PDB entry 8D8K | electron microscopy, 3.13 A resolution | chains V and a of the 35 polymer chains in the assembly

Chain V:
Protein: 37S ribosomal protein PET123, mitochondrial
Organism: Saccharomyces cerevisiae
UniProtKB: P17558 (RTPT_YEAST); numbering as in UniProt (aligned over 1-318)
Amino-acid sequence (318 residues; row label = number of the first residue in the row):
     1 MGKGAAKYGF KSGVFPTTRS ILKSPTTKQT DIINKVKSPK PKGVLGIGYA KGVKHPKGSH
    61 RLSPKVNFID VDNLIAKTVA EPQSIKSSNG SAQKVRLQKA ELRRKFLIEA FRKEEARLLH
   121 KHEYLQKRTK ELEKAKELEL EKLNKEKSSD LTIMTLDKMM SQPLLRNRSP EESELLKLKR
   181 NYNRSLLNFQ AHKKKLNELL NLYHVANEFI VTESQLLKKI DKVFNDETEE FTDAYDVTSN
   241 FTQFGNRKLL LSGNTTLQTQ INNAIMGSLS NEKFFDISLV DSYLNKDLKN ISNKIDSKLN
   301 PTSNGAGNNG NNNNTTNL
Not modelled in the structure: 1, 235-318

Chain a:
Molecule: 15S ribosomal RNA
Organism: Saccharomyces cerevisiae
Sequence (1713 nucleotides; each row starts with the number of its first residue; numbers below 1 keep their minus sign (U-63 is residue -63)):
   -63 UUUUAUAUAA UAAUAAUAAU AUAUAUAUAU AUAUAUUAUU AUAUUAGUUA UAUAAUAAGG
    -3 AAAAGUAAAA AAUUUAUAAG AAUAUGAUGU UGGUUCAGAU UAAGCGCUAA AUAAGGACAU
    57 GACACAUGCG AAUCAUACGU UUAUUAUUGA UAAGAUAAUA AAUAUGUGGU GUAAACGUGA
   117 GUAAUUUUAU UAGGAAUUAA UGAACUAUAG AAUAAGCUAA AUACUUAAUA UAUUAUUAUA
   177 UAAAAAUAAU UUAUAUAAUA AAAAGGAUAU AUAUAUAAUA UAUAUUUAUC UAUAGUCAAG
   237 CCAAUAAUGG UUUAGGUAGU AGGUUUAUUA AGAGUUAAAC CUAGCCAACG AUCCAUAAUC
   297 GAUAAUGAAA GUUAGAACGA UCACGUUGAC UCUGAAAUAU AGUCAAUAUC UAUAAGAUAC
   357 AGCAGUGAGG AAUAUUGGAC AAUGAUCGAA AGAUUGAUCC AGUUACUUAU UAGGAUGAUA
   417 UAUAAAAAUA UUUUAUUUUA UUUAUAAAUA UUAAAUAUUU AUAAUAAUAA UAAUAAUAAU
   477 AUAUAUAUAU AAAUUGAUUA AAAAUAAAAU CCAUAAAUAA UUAAAAUAAU GAUAUUAAUU
   537 ACCAUAUAUA UUUUUAUAUG GAUAUAUAUA UUAAUAAUAA UAUUAAUUUU AUUAUUAUUA
   597 AUAAUAUAUU UUAAUAGUCC UGACUAAUAU UUGUGCCAGC AGUCGCGGUA ACACAAAGAG
   657 GGCGAGCGUU AAUCAUAAUG GUUUAAAGGA UCCGUAGAAU GAAUUAUAUA UUAUAAUUUA
   717 GAGUUAAUAA AAUAUAAUUA AAGAAUUAUA AUAGUAAAGA UGAAAUAAUA AUAAUAAUUA
   777 UAAGACUAAU AUAUGUGAAA AUAUUAAUUA AAUAUUAACU GACAUUGAGG GAUUAAAACU
   837 AGAGUAGCGA AACGGAUUCG AUACCCGUGU AGUUCUAGUA GUAAACUAUG AAUACAAUUA
   897 UUUAUAAUAU AUAUUAUAUA UAAAUAAUAA AUGAAAAUGA AAGUAUUCCA CCUGAAGAGU
   957 ACGUUAGCAA UAAUGAAACU CAAAACAAUA GACGGUUACA GACUUAAGCA GUGGAGCAUG
  1017 UUAUUUAAUU CGAUAAUCCA CGACUAACCU UACCAUAUUU UGAAUAUUAU AAUAAUUAUU
  1077 AUAAUUAUUA UAUUACAGGC GUUACAUUGU UGUCUUUAGU UCGUGCUGCA AAGUUUUAGA
  1137 UUAAGUUCAU AAACGAACAA AACUCCAUAU AUAUAAUUUU AAUUAUAUAU AAUUUUAUAU
  1197 UAUUUAUUAA UAUAAAGAAA GGAAUUAAGA CAAAUCAUAA UGAUCCUUAU AAUAUGGGUA
  1257 AUAGACGUGC UAUAAUAAAA UGAUAAUAAA AUUAUAUAAA AUAUAUUUAA UUAUAUUUAA
  1317 UUAAUAAUAU AAAACAUUUU AAUUUUUAAU AUAUUUUUUU AUUAUAUAUU AAUAUGAAUU
  1377 AUAAUCUGAA AUUCGAUUAU AUGAAAAAAG AAUUGCUAGU AAUACGUAAA UUAGUAUGUU
  1437 ACGGUGAAUA UUCUAACUGU UUCGCACUAA UCACUCAUCA CGCGUUGAAA CAUAUUAUUA
  1497 UCUUAUUAUU UAUAUAAUAU UUUUUAAUAA AUAUUAAUAA UUAUUAAUUU AUAUUUAUUU
  1557 AUAUCAGAAA UAAUAUGAAU UAAUGCGAAG UUGAAAUACA GUUACCGUAG GGGAACCUGC
  1617 GGUGGGCUUA UAAAUAUCUU AAAUAUUCUU ACA
Not modelled in the structure: -54 to -16, 3-7, 86-88, 167-171, 211-213, 421-477, 546-549, 564-599, 705-707, 906-910, 1075-1077, 1362-1366, 1529-1535
Bound ions: Mg2+ site 1 near A20 (its only coordinating residue here); Mg2+ site 2 near A33 (its only coordinating residue here); Mg2+ site 3 near C54 (its only coordinating residue here); Mg2+ site 4: A55, U56, G115; Mg2+ site 5 near A110 (its only coordinating residue here); Mg2+ site 6: A116, G117, A294; Mg2+ site 7: G117, A294; Mg2+ site 8: A159, C160; Mg2+ site 9 near U256 (its only coordinating residue here); Mg2+ site 10 near G270 (its only coordinating residue here); Mg2+ site 11: A287, U288; Mg2+ site 12: A312, A313; 31 more Mg2+ sites not listed

Chain V / chain a interface:
Residue-residue contacts (89):
  Gly2(V) - U299(a)  hydrogen bond to the phosphate
  Gly2(V) - A300(a)  hydrogen bond to the phosphate
  Lys3(V) - U302(a)  base contact
  Lys3(V) - G303(a)  base contact
  Lys3(V) - A306(a)  phosphate contact
  Lys3(V) - G307(a)  hydrogen bond to the base
  Lys3(V) - U308(a)  hydrogen bond to the base
  Gly4(V) - A298(a)  phosphate contact
  Ala5(V) - A298(a)  sugar contact
  Tyr8(V) - A298(a)  stacking on the base
  Lys11(V) - A298(a)  base contact
  Ser12(V) - A298(a)  phosphate contact
  Ser12(V) - U299(a)  phosphate contact
  Gly13(V) - A298(a)  hydrogen bond to the sugar
  Val14(V) - A298(a)  base contact
  Arg19(V) - C233(a)  salt bridge to the phosphate
  Arg19(V) - A234(a)  salt bridge to the phosphate
  Ile21(V) - U232(a)  phosphate contact
  Lys23(V) - U232(a)  salt bridge to the phosphate
  Lys23(V) - C233(a)  phosphate contact
  Val36(V) - A182(a)  base contact
  Lys37(V) - A182(a)  salt bridge to the phosphate
  Lys40(V) - U183(a)  phosphate contact
  Lys51(V) - A184(a)  hydrogen bond to the base
  His55(V) - A185(a)  phosphate contact
  Gly58(V) - A132(a)  sugar contact
  Ser59(V) - A132(a)  phosphate contact
  His60(V) - A132(a)  hydrogen bond to the phosphate
  His60(V) - U133(a)  hydrogen bond to the base
  His60(V) - U186(a)  salt bridge to the phosphate
  Arg61(V) - A184(a)  salt bridge to the phosphate
  Arg61(V) - A185(a)  phosphate contact
  Leu62(V) - U133(a)  hydrogen bond to the base
  Leu62(V) - U183(a)  sugar contact
  Leu62(V) - A184(a)  phosphate contact
  Ser63(V) - A131(a)  phosphate contact
  Ser63(V) - U133(a)  base contact
  Pro64(V) - A131(a)  phosphate contact
  Pro64(V) - U133(a)  base contact
  Lys65(V) - A182(a)  base contact
  Lys65(V) - U186(a)  sugar contact
  Lys65(V) - U187(a)  sugar contact
  Val66(V) - A182(a)  hydrogen bond to the base
  Phe68(V) - A182(a)  base contact
  Leu74(V) - G231(a)  sugar contact
  Lys77(V) - U229(a)  hydrogen bond to the sugar
  Lys77(V) - A230(a)  sugar contact
  Thr78(V) - A143(a)  base contact
  Thr78(V) - A230(a)  hydrogen bond to the sugar
  Thr78(V) - G231(a)  hydrogen bond to the sugar
  Val79(V) - A143(a)  sugar contact
  Ala80(V) - A143(a)  hydrogen bond to the sugar
  Ala80(V) - U144(a)  phosphate contact
  Pro82(V) - U144(a)  phosphate contact
  Pro82(V) - A145(a)  phosphate contact
  Gln83(V) - U144(a)  phosphate contact
  Gln83(V) - A145(a)  hydrogen bond to the phosphate
  Asn89(V) - U221(a)  sugar contact
  Gly90(V) - U221(a)  phosphate contact
  Gly90(V) - U222(a)  phosphate contact
  Ser91(V) - U221(a)  hydrogen bond to the phosphate
  Ser91(V) - U222(a)  hydrogen bond to the phosphate
  Ala92(V) - U222(a)  hydrogen bond to the phosphate
  Ala92(V) - U223(a)  phosphate contact
  Gln93(V) - U221(a)  hydrogen bond to the phosphate
  Gln93(V) - U222(a)  hydrogen bond to the phosphate
  Arg96(V) - U223(a)  salt bridge to the phosphate
  Ala100(V) - A143(a)  phosphate contact
  Ala100(V) - U144(a)  phosphate contact
  Arg103(V) - U142(a)  hydrogen bond to the phosphate
  Arg103(V) - A143(a)  salt bridge to the phosphate
  Arg104(V) - A143(a)  hydrogen bond to the phosphate
  Arg104(V) - U144(a)  salt bridge to the phosphate
  Gln162(V) - U701(a)  phosphate contact
  Pro163(V) - U701(a)  phosphate contact
  Leu164(V) - U700(a)  sugar contact
  Leu164(V) - U701(a)  hydrogen bond to the phosphate
  Leu165(V) - U700(a)  sugar contact
  Arg168(V) - U714(a)  phosphate contact
  Arg168(V) - U715(a)  salt bridge to the phosphate
  Arg180(V) - A814(a)  sugar contact
  Arg180(V) - C815(a)  salt bridge to the phosphate
  Asn183(V) - A813(a)  phosphate contact
  Asn183(V) - A814(a)  hydrogen bond to the phosphate
  Arg184(V) - A814(a)  sugar contact
  Leu187(V) - A813(a)  sugar contact
  Ala191(V) - A723(a)  sugar contact
  Lys194(V) - U724(a)  salt bridge to the phosphate
  Lys195(V) - A723(a)  salt bridge to the phosphate
Other interface residues (no listed pair), chain V (58 interface residues in all): Glu81, Ser84, Lys99
Other interface residues (no listed pair), chain a (41 interface residues in all): A301, G315

Overview:
58 residues of chain V face 41 of chain a across their interface, with 24 hydrogen bonds, 13 salt bridges and
1 aromatic stacking contact. Among the polar pairs are Lys3(V)-G307(a), Lys3(V)-U308(a) and Lys51(V)-A184(a).
The Mg2+ site 4 is built by A55(a), U56(a) and G115(a).
Here chain V is 37S ribosomal protein PET123, mitochondrial and chain a is 15S ribosomal RNA, both from
Saccharomyces cerevisiae. Entry 8D8K (Yeast mitochondrial small subunit assembly intermediate (State 2)) was
determined by electron microscopy together with 8D8J and 8D8L from the same study.
